PDB entry 6Z6F | electron microscopy, 3.11 A resolution | chains A and C of the 4 polymer chains in the assembly

# Chain A
Molecule: Histone deacetylase HDA1
Source organism: Saccharomyces cerevisiae (strain ATCC 204508 / S288c)
Notes: EC 3.5.1.98
UniProtKB: P53973 (HDA1_YEAST); residues 40-700 here = UniProt positions 40-700
Amino-acid sequence (661 residues; each row starts with the number of its first residue):
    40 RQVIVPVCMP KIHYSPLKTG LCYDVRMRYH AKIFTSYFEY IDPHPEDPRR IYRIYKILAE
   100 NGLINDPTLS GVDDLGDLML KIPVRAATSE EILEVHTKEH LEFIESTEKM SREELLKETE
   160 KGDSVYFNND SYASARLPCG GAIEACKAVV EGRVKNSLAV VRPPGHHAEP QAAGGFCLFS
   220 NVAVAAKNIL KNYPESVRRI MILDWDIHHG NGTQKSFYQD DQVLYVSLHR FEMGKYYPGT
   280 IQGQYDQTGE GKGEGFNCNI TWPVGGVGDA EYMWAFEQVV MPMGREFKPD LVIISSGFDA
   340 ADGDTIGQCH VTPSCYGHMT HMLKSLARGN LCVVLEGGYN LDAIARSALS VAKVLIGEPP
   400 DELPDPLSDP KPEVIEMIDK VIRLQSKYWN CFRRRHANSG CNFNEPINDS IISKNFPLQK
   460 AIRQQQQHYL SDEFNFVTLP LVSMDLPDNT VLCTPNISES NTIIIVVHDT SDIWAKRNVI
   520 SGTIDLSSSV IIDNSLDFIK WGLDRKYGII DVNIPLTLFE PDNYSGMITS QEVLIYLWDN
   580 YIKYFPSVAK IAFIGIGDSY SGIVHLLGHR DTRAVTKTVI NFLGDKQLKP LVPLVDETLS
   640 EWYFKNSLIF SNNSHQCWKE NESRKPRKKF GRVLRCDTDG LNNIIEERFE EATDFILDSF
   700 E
Unresolved in the structure: 440-444, 659-663
Ion coordination: Zn2+: D245, H247, D338
Curated features (UniProtKB/Swiss-Prot):
  - active site: H206
From the paper describing this entry:
  - catalytic residues: H205, H206, Y378
  - Zn2+ coordination: D245, H247, D338
  - conformationally variable residues (loop rearrangement, side-chain flip): Y68 to P87, Y378

# Chain C
Molecule: HDA1 complex subunit 2
Source organism: Saccharomyces cerevisiae (strain ATCC 204508 / S288c)
UniProtKB: Q06629 (HDA2_YEAST); residues 10-638 here = UniProt positions 10-638
Amino-acid sequence (629 residues; each row starts with the number of its first residue):
    10 KVYYLPVTLT QFQKDLSEIL ISLHAKSFKA SIIGEPQADA VNKPSGLPAG PETHPYPTLS
    70 QRQLTYIFDS NIRAIANHPS LLVDHYMPRQ LLRMEPTESS IAGSHKFQVL NQLINSICFR
   130 DREGSPNEVI KCAIIAHSIK ELDLLEGLIL GKKFRTKRLS GTSLYNEKHK FPNLPTVDST
   190 INKDGTPNSV SSTSSNSNST SYTGYSKDDY DYSVKRNLKK RKINTDDWLF LATTKHLKHD
   250 QYLLANYDID MIISFDPMLE VELPALQVLR NNANKDIPII KLLVQNSPDH YLLDSEIKNS
   310 SVKSSHLSNN GHVDDSQEYE EIKSSLLYFL QARNAPVNNC EIDYIKLVKC CLEGKDCNNI
   370 LPVLDLITLD EASKDSSDSG FWQPQLTKLQ YSSTELPLWD GPLDIKTYQT ELMHRAVIRL
   430 RDIQDEYAKG TVPLYEKRLN ETQRQNQLDE IKNSVGLTFK KKQEVEKSIN DSEKRLKHAM
   490 TESTKLQNKI NHLLKNRQEL ENFNKLPSNT ISSENHLEEG SALADKLKEY IDKNATLFNK
   550 LKELQQANAE KSKLNDELRS KYQIESSKAA ESAQTLKILQ ESMKSLENEV NGPLTKFSTE
   610 SLKKELERLQ NDFQSLKARN KFLKNYITL
Unresolved in the structure: 43-65, 132-134, 183-210, 309-324, 378-387, 611-618
Disulfides: C359-C366

# Chain A / chain C interface
Pairs across the interface - 20 pairs, chain A then chain C:
  R40(A) - L448(C)
  R40(A) - Q452(C)
  Q41(A) - Q452(C)
  E401(A) - K630(C)  salt bridge
  F643(A) - Y214(C)  hydrophobic
  K664(A) - Y214(C)
  P665(A) - Y214(C)  hydrogen bond (backbone-side chain)
  R671(A) - Y214(C)
  R671(A) - D217(C)  salt bridge
  R671(A) - Y219(C)
  V672(A) - Y214(C)
  R687(A) - Y211(C)  hydrogen bond
  R687(A) - R225(C)
  E689(A) - Y221(C)
  E689(A) - K228(C)  salt bridge
  E690(A) - Y211(C)  hydrogen bond
  E690(A) - Y219(C)
  E690(A) - Y221(C)
  D693(A) - Y221(C)  hydrogen bond
  F694(A) - Y219(C)
Other interface residues (no listed pair), chain A (19 interface residues in all): I43, L647, R666, K667, D676, E686
Other interface residues (no listed pair), chain C (12 interface residues in all): S215, N455
The authors on this interface:
  - interface residues, chain C: Y211(C)

# Overview
19 residues of chain A face 12 of chain C across their interface, with 4 hydrogen bonds and 3 salt bridges.
Polar contacts include E401(A)-K630(C), R671(A)-D217(C) and E689(A)-K228(C). D245(A), H247(A) and D338(A)
coordinate Zn2+. From UniProt: active-site residue H206(A) on chain A. The paper reports catalytic residues
H205(A), H206(A) and Y378(A); the interface residue Y211(C).
Here chain A is Histone deacetylase HDA1 and chain C is HDA1 complex subunit 2, both from Saccharomyces
cerevisiae (strain ATCC 204508 / S288c). Entry 6Z6F (HDAC-PC) was determined by electron microscopy together
with 6Z6H, 6Z6O and 6Z6P from the same study.
